6HUU - chains S and T of the 28 polymer chains in the assembly; structure by X-ray diffraction, 2.80 A resolution.

[Chain S]
Protein: Proteasome subunit alpha type-6
From: Saccharomyces cerevisiae (strain ATCC 204508 / S288c)
Notes: EC 3.4.25.1
UniProtKB: P40302 (PSA6_YEAST); residues 0-233 here correspond to UniProt positions 1-234 (UniProt number = residue number + 1)
Amino-acid sequence (234 residues; numbered 0 to 233; the number before each row is that of its first residue; numbering starts at 0):
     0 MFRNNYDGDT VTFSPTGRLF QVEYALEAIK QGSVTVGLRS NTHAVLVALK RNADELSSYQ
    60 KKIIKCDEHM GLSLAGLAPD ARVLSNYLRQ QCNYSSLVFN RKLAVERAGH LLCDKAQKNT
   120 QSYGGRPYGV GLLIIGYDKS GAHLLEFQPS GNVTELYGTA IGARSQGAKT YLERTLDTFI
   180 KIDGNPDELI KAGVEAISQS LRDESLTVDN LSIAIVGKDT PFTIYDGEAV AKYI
Unresolved in the structure: 0-2
UniProt features mapped onto this chain:
  - modified residue: Ser13 (Phosphoserine)
  - cross-link: Lys190 (Glycyl lysine isopeptide (Lys-Gly) (interchain with G-Cter in ubiquitin))

[Chain T]
Protein: Probable proteasome subunit alpha type-7
From: Saccharomyces cerevisiae (strain ATCC 204508 / S288c)
Notes: EC 3.4.25.1
UniProtKB: P21242 (PSA7_YEAST); residues -3 to 284 here correspond to UniProt positions 1-288 (UniProt number = residue number + 4)
Amino-acid sequence (288 residues; each row starts with the number of its first residue; numbers below 1 keep their minus sign (Met-3 is residue -3)):
    -3 MTSIGTGYDL SNSVFSPDGR NFQVEYAVKA VENGTTSIGI KCNDGVVFAV EKLITSKLLV
    57 PQKNVKIQVV DRHIGCVYSG LIPDGRHLVN RGREEAASFK KLYKTPIPIP AFADRLGQYV
   117 QAHTLYNSVR PFGVSTIFGG VDKNGAHLYM LEPSGSYWGY KGAATGKGRQ SAKAELEKLV
   177 DHHPEGLSAR EAVKQAAKII YLAHEDNKEK DFELEISWCS LSETNGLHKF VKGDLLQEAI
   237 DFAQKEINGD DDEDEDDSDN VMSSDDENAP VATNANATTD QEGDIHLE
Unresolved in the structure: -3 to 1, 245-284
UniProt features mapped onto this chain:
  - modified residue: Thr-2 (N-acetylthreonine)

[Chain S / chain T interface]
Pairs across the interface (65):
  Asn4(S) - Leu6(T)
  Tyr5(S) - Asp5(T)  hydrogen bond
  Tyr5(S) - Leu6(T)  hydrophobic
  Thr9(S) - Arg126(T)
  Val10(S) - Gln19(T)
  Val10(S) - Asn123(T)
  Val10(S) - Ser124(T)
  Val10(S) - Val125(T)
  Val10(S) - Arg126(T)
  Thr11(S) - Leu6(T)
  Thr11(S) - Gln19(T)
  Phe12(S) - Gln19(T)  hydrogen bond (backbone-side chain)
  Phe12(S) - Tyr22(T)
  Phe12(S) - Ala23(T)  hydrophobic
  Phe12(S) - Arg126(T)
  Phe12(S) - Pro127(T)
  Ser13(S) - Tyr22(T)
  Pro14(S) - Tyr22(T)  hydrophobic
  Pro14(S) - Lys25(T)
  Thr15(S) - Lys25(T)
  Gly16(S) - Tyr22(T)
  Gly16(S) - Lys25(T)
  Gly16(S) - Ala26(T)
  Leu18(S) - Leu77(T)  hydrophobic
  Leu18(S) - Arg126(T)
  Arg38(S) - Val56(T)
  His109(S) - Arg82(T)
  Cys112(S) - Pro79(T)  hydrophobic
  Cys112(S) - Arg82(T)
  Asp113(S) - Arg82(T)  salt bridge
  Asp113(S) - Asn86(T)
  Gln116(S) - Pro79(T)
  Gln116(S) - Asp80(T)
  Gln116(S) - His83(T)  hydrogen bond
  Gln116(S) - Arg126(T)
  Thr119(S) - Arg126(T)  hydrogen bond (backbone-side chain)
  Gln120(S) - His119(T)
  Gln120(S) - Val125(T)
  Gln120(S) - Arg126(T)  hydrogen bond (backbone-backbone)
  Gln120(S) - Phe128(T)
  Ser121(S) - Ser124(T)
  Tyr122(S) - Ser124(T)  hydrogen bond (backbone-backbone)
  Ser149(S) - Pro79(T)
  Gly150(S) - Pro79(T)
  Asn151(S) - Ile78(T)
  Asn151(S) - Pro79(T)
  Thr153(S) - Leu55(T)
  Thr153(S) - Asn60(T)
  Glu154(S) - Leu55(T)
  Glu154(S) - Val56(T)
  Glu154(S) - Lys59(T)
  Glu154(S) - Asn60(T)  hydrogen bond (backbone-side chain)
  Leu155(S) - Leu54(T)
  Leu155(S) - Leu55(T)
  Leu155(S) - Val56(T)
  Tyr156(S) - Leu54(T)  hydrogen bond (backbone-backbone)
  Tyr156(S) - Leu55(T)
  Tyr156(S) - Val56(T)
  Tyr156(S) - Pro57(T)
  Gly157(S) - Leu54(T)
  Lys168(S) - Leu54(T)
  Leu171(S) - Leu54(T)
  Glu172(S) - Ser52(T)
  Glu172(S) - Lys53(T)
  Leu175(S) - Lys53(T)
Also at the interface, not in a pair above, chain S (34 interface residues in all): Glu105, Phe178
Also at the interface, not in a pair above, chain T (30 interface residues in all): Gly129

[In short]
34 residues of chain S face 30 of chain T across their interface, with 8 hydrogen bonds and 1 salt bridge.
Among the polar pairs are Asp113(S)-Arg82(T), Tyr5(S)-Asp5(T) and Phe12(S)-Gln19(T).
Here chain S is Proteasome subunit alpha type-6 and chain T is Probable proteasome subunit alpha type-7, both
from Saccharomyces cerevisiae (strain ATCC 204508 / S288c). Entry 6HUU (Yeast 20S proteasome with human beta2c
(S171G) in complex with 29) was determined by X-ray diffraction, deposited together with 6HTB, 6HTC, 6HTD,
6HTP, 6HTR, 6HUB and 30 further entries.
